2F2F - chains A and B of the 3 polymer chains in the assembly; structure by X-ray diffraction, 2.40 A resolution.

Chain A:
Protein: Cytolethal distending toxin A
Organism: Aggregatibacter actinomycetemcomitans
UniProt: O87120 (CDTA_ACTAC); residues 2-223 here correspond to UniProt positions 1-222 (UniProt number = residue number - 1)
Amino-acid sequence (222 residues; row label = number of the first residue in the row):
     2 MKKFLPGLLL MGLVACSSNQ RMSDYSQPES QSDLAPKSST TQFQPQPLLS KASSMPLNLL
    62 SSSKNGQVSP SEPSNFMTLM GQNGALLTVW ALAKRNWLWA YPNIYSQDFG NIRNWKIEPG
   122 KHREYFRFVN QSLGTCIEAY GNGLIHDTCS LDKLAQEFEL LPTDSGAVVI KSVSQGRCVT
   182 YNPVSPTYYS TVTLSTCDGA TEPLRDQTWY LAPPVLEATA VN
Disordered / not traced: 2-70
Curated features (UniProtKB/Swiss-Prot):
  - region: W91 to Y102 (Mediates binding to target cells)
  - lipidation: C17 (N-palmitoyl cysteine)
Cystine bridges: C137-C150, C179-C198
Reported in the primary citation:
  - conformationally variable residues: Y189

Chain B:
Protein: Cytolethal distending toxin B
Organism: Aggregatibacter actinomycetemcomitans
UniProt: Q7DK12 (Q7DK12_ACTAC); residue numbers follow UniProt; this construct covers 1-283
Amino-acid sequence (283 residues; numbered 1 to 283; the number before each row is that of its first residue):
     1 MQWVKQLNVV FCTMLFSFSS YANLSDFKVA TWNLQGSSAV NESKWNINVR QLLSGEQGAD
    61 ILMVQEAGSL PSSAVRTSRV IQHGGTPIEE YTWNLGTRSR PNMVYIYYSR LDVGANRVNL
   121 AIVSRRQADE AFIVHSDSSV LQSRPAVGIR IGTDVFFTVH ALATGGSDAV SLIRNIFTTF
   181 TSSPSSPERR GYSWMVVGDF NRAPVNLEAA LRQEPAVSEN TIIIAPTEPT HRSGNILDYA
   241 ILHDAHLPRR EQARERIGAS LMLNQLRSQI TSDHFPVSFV HDR
Disordered / not traced: 1-22
Reported in the primary citation:
  - self-association interface (contacts with another copy of this molecule): T181 to Y192
  - contacts within the chain: T181-W194 (hydrogen bond)
  - conformationally variable residues (loop rearrangement): A131 to S143, T181 to Y192, L263 to N264

Interface between chain A and chain B:
Residue-residue contacts (51):
  E73(A) - E56(B)
  S75(A) - G55(B)
  S75(A) - R267(B)  hydrogen bond (backbone-side chain)
  N76(A) - G55(B)
  N76(A) - E56(B)  hydrogen bond (side chain-backbone)
  N76(A) - R267(B)
  F77(A) - R267(B)
  M78(A) - R267(B)
  K117(A) - E56(B)  salt bridge
  I118(A) - Q57(B)  hydrogen bond (backbone-side chain)
  I118(A) - N264(B)
  E119(A) - Q57(B)
  P120(A) - Q57(B)
  P120(A) - R283(B)  hydrogen bond (backbone-side chain)
  G121(A) - R283(B)
  R124(A) - E255(B)  hydrogen bond (side chain-backbone)
  R124(A) - I257(B)  hydrogen bond (side chain-backbone)
  R124(A) - G258(B)
  R124(A) - D282(B)  salt bridge
  E125(A) - P226(B)
  E125(A) - T227(B)  hydrogen bond (side chain-backbone)
  E125(A) - E228(B)
  E125(A) - A259(B)
  E125(A) - S260(B)
  F127(A) - L261(B)
  F127(A) - N264(B)
  R128(A) - R283(B)
  L152(A) - R283(B)
  E160(A) - E228(B)
  L161(A) - L263(B)
  L162(A) - E228(B)
  P163(A) - L261(B)  hydrophobic
  P163(A) - F275(B)  hydrophobic
  T164(A) - R232(B)
  D165(A) - R232(B)
  S166(A) - Q269(B)  hydrogen bond (backbone-side chain)
  G167(A) - R232(B)
  G167(A) - Q269(B)
  G167(A) - I270(B)
  L212(A) - L263(B)
  L212(A) - L266(B)
  L212(A) - R267(B)
  L212(A) - S268(B)
  A213(A) - R267(B)
  P214(A) - R267(B)
  A221(A) - T97(B)
  V222(A) - R50(B)
  V222(A) - L95(B)
  V222(A) - G96(B)
  V222(A) - T97(B)
  N223(A) - T97(B)
Other interface residues (no listed pair), chain A (31 interface residues in all): K122, V169
Other interface residues (no listed pair), chain B (30 interface residues in all): S54, P229, R256

Overview:
The interface between chain A and chain B involves 31 residues on one side and 30 on the other, with 8
hydrogen bonds and 2 salt bridges. Polar pairs include K117(A)-E56(B), R124(A)-D282(B) and S75(A)-R267(B).
From the paper: conformational variability at Y189(A) and A131(B) among others; a self-association interface
involving T181(B).
Here chain A is Cytolethal distending toxin A and chain B is Cytolethal distending toxin B, both from
Aggregatibacter actinomycetemcomitans. Entry 2F2F (Crystal structure of cytolethal distending toxin (CDT) from
Actinobacillus actinomycetemcomitans) was determined by X-ray diffraction.
